PDB entry 4Y8R | X-ray diffraction, 2.70 A resolution | chains A and G of the 28 polymer chains in the assembly

# Chain A
Molecule: Proteasome subunit alpha type-2
From: Saccharomyces cerevisiae S288c
Notes: EC 3.4.25.1
UniProt: P23639 (PSA2_YEAST); residue numbers follow UniProt; this construct covers 1-250
Sequence (250 residues; numbered 1 to 250; the number before each row is that of its first residue):
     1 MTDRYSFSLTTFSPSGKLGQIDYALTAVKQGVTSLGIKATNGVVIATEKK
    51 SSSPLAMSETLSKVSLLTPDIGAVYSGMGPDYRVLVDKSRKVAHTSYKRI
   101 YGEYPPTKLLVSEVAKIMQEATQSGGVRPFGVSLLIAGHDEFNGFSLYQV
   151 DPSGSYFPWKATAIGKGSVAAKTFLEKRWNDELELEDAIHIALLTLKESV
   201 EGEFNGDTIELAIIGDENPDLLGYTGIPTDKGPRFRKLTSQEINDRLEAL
UniProt features mapped onto this chain:
  - cross-link: Lys108 (Glycyl lysine isopeptide (Lys-Gly) (interchain with G-Cter in ubiquitin))

# Chain G
Molecule: Proteasome subunit alpha type-1
From: Saccharomyces cerevisiae S288c
Notes: EC 3.4.25.1
UniProt: P21243 (PSA1_YEAST); residues -8 to 243 here correspond to UniProt positions 1-252 (UniProt number = residue number + 9)
Sequence (252 residues; numbered -8 to 243; the number before each row is that of its first residue; numbers below 1 keep their minus sign (Met-8 is residue -8)):
    -8 MSGAAAASAAGYDRHITIFSPEGRLYQVEYAFKATNQTNINSLAVRGKDC
    42 TVVISQKKVPDKLLDPTTVSYIFCISRTIGMVVNGPIPDARNAALRAKAE
    92 AAEFRYKYGYDMPCDVLAKRMANLSQIYTQRAYMRPLGVILTFVSVDEEL
   142 GPSIYKTDPAGYYVGYKATATGPKQQEITTNLENHFKKSKIDHINEESWE
   192 KVVEFAITHMIDALGTEFSKNDLEVGVATKDKFFTLSAENIEERLVAIAE
   242 QD
Not modelled in the structure: -8 to 1, 243
Ion coordination: Mg2+: Thr8, Tyr119, Arg122, Met125

# Interface between chain A and chain G
Contacting residue pairs (64; chain A residue first):
  Asp3(A) - Tyr124(G)
  Tyr5(A) - Ile7(G)
  Tyr5(A) - Ala123(G)  hydrophobic
  Tyr5(A) - Tyr124(G)  hydrophobic
  Leu9(A) - Ile9(G)  hydrophobic
  Leu9(A) - Ala123(G)  hydrophobic
  Gln20(A) - Ile9(G)
  Gln20(A) - Phe10(G)  hydrogen bond (side chain-backbone)
  Tyr23(A) - Phe10(G)  hydrophobic
  Tyr23(A) - Ser11(G)
  Tyr23(A) - Pro12(G)  hydrophobic
  Tyr23(A) - Gly14(G)
  Ala24(A) - Phe10(G)  hydrophobic
  Thr26(A) - Pro12(G)
  Thr26(A) - Glu13(G)
  Ala27(A) - Gly14(G)
  Ser52(A) - Tyr153(G)
  Pro54(A) - Lys158(G)  hydrogen bond (backbone-side chain)
  Pro54(A) - Glu174(G)
  Leu55(A) - Tyr157(G)
  Leu55(A) - Lys158(G)  hydrogen bond (backbone-backbone)
  Leu55(A) - Ala159(G)
  Leu55(A) - Thr170(G)
  Leu55(A) - Glu174(G)
  Leu55(A) - Phe177(G)  hydrophobic
  Ala56(A) - Gly156(G)
  Ala56(A) - Tyr157(G)  hydrophobic
  Met57(A) - Arg37(G)
  Met57(A) - Val155(G)
  Met57(A) - Gly156(G)  hydrogen bond (backbone-backbone)
  Met57(A) - Tyr157(G)
  Met57(A) - Lys158(G)
  Thr60(A) - Tyr146(G)
  Thr60(A) - Val155(G)
  Thr60(A) - Gly156(G)  hydrogen bond (side chain-backbone)
  Leu61(A) - Tyr153(G)  hydrophobic
  Met78(A) - Phe10(G)  hydrophobic
  Met78(A) - Leu16(G)  hydrophobic
  Pro80(A) - Gln117(G)
  Pro80(A) - Ala151(G)
  Pro80(A) - Gly152(G)
  Pro80(A) - Tyr153(G)
  Asp81(A) - Gln117(G)
  Arg83(A) - Ala113(G)  hydrogen bond (side chain-backbone)
  Arg83(A) - Asn114(G)
  Arg83(A) - Gly152(G)  hydrogen bond (side chain-backbone)
  Arg83(A) - Tyr154(G)
  Val84(A) - Asn114(G)
  Val84(A) - Gln117(G)
  Asp87(A) - Lys110(G)  salt bridge
  Asp87(A) - Asn114(G)
  Gly126(A) - Arg122(G)
  Gly126(A) - Ala123(G)  hydrogen bond (backbone-backbone)
  Val127(A) - Gln121(G)
  Val127(A) - Arg122(G)
  Arg128(A) - Thr8(G)
  Arg128(A) - Phe10(G)
  Arg128(A) - Leu16(G)
  Arg128(A) - Thr120(G)  hydrogen bond (side chain-backbone)
  Arg128(A) - Gln121(G)  hydrogen bond (backbone-backbone)
  Pro129(A) - Phe10(G)
  Pro129(A) - Gln121(G)
  Phe130(A) - Gln121(G)
  Gly131(A) - Phe10(G)
Interface residues without a listed pair, chain A (31 interface residues in all): Met1, Thr2, Ser53, Ala121
Interface residues without a listed pair, chain G (33 interface residues in all): Leu173

# In short
The interface between chain A and chain G involves 31 residues on one side and 33 on the other; the contacts
include 10 hydrogen bonds and 1 salt bridge. Polar pairs include Asp87(A)-Lys110(G), Gln20(A)-Phe10(G) and
Pro54(A)-Lys158(G). Thr8(G), Tyr119(G), Arg122(G) and Met125(G) coordinate Mg2+.
Here chain A is Proteasome subunit alpha type-2 and chain G is Proteasome subunit alpha type-1, both from
Saccharomyces cerevisiae S288c. Entry 4Y8R (Yeast 20S proteasome beta2-H116D mutant) was determined by X-ray
diffraction (same publication as 4Y69, 4Y6A, 4Y6V, 4Y6Z, 4Y70, 4Y74 and 34 further entries).
